Entry 2Q8A (X-ray diffraction, 2.40 A resolution); this record covers chains L and H of the 3 polymer chains in the assembly.

[Chain L]
Name: 1F9 light chain
Organism: Mus musculus
Chain sequence (214 residues; numbered 1 to 214; the number before each row is that of its first residue):
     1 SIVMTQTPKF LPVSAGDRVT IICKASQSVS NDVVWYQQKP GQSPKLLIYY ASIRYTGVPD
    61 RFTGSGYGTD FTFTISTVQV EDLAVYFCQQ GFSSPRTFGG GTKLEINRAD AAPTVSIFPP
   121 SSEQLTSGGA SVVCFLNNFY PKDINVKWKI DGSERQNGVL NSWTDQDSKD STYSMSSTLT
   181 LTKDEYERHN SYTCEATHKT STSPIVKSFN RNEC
Cystine bridges: Cys23-Cys88, Cys134-Cys194

[Chain H]
Name: 1F9 heavy chain
Organism: Mus musculus
Chain sequence (210 residues; row label = number of the first residue in the row):
     1 EVQLQQSGAE LLKPGASVKL SCIVSGFKIK DTSMHWVKQR PEQGLEWIGR IDPANDNSEY
    61 DPKFQGKATI TADTSSNTAY LQLSSLTSED TAVYYCTLSH FWGQGTTLTV SSAKTTPPSV
   121 YPLAPGCGDT TGSSVTLGCL VKGYFPESVT VTWNSGSLSS SVHTFPALLQ SGLYTMSSSV
   181 TVPSSTWPSQ TVTCSVAHPA SSTTVDKKLE
Unresolved in the structure: 128-131, 155-159, 209-210
Cystine bridges: Cys22-Cys96, Cys139-Cys194

[How chain L and chain H interact]
Inter-chain disulfides: Cys214(L)-Cys127(H)
Residue-residue contacts (65; chain L residue first):
  Tyr36(L) - His100(H)
  Tyr36(L) - Trp102(H)  hydrogen bond
  Gln38(L) - Gln39(H)  hydrogen bond
  Gln38(L) - Tyr95(H)  hydrogen bond
  Gln42(L) - Tyr95(H)
  Ser43(L) - Tyr95(H)
  Ser43(L) - Gly103(H)  hydrogen bond (side chain-backbone)
  Ser43(L) - Gln104(H)
  Pro44(L) - Leu45(H)  hydrophobic
  Pro44(L) - Tyr95(H)
  Pro44(L) - Trp102(H)
  Leu46(L) - His100(H)
  Tyr55(L) - His100(H)  hydrogen bond
  Tyr55(L) - Phe101(H)
  Phe87(L) - Gly44(H)
  Phe87(L) - Leu45(H)  hydrophobic
  Gln89(L) - Trp47(H)
  Ser94(L) - Trp47(H)
  Ser94(L) - Glu59(H)  hydrogen bond
  Pro95(L) - Trp47(H)  hydrophobic
  Pro95(L) - Asp61(H)
  Arg96(L) - His35(H)
  Arg96(L) - Trp47(H)
  Arg96(L) - Arg50(H)
  Arg96(L) - Glu59(H)  salt bridge
  Phe98(L) - Val37(H)  hydrophobic
  Phe98(L) - Leu45(H)
  Phe98(L) - Trp47(H)
  Phe98(L) - Trp102(H)  hydrophobic
  Ser116(L) - Thr136(H)
  Phe118(L) - Leu123(H)
  Phe118(L) - Ala124(H)
  Phe118(L) - Pro125(H)
  Phe118(L) - Thr136(H)
  Pro119(L) - Ala124(H)
  Pro119(L) - Pro125(H)
  Ser121(L) - Tyr121(H)
  Ser121(L) - Pro122(H)
  Glu123(L) - Tyr121(H)
  Gln124(L) - Tyr121(H)
  Ser131(L) - Leu140(H)
  Val133(L) - Leu123(H)  hydrophobic
  Phe135(L) - Leu123(H)  hydrophobic
  Phe135(L) - Thr136(H)
  Phe135(L) - Phe165(H)  hydrophobic
  Phe135(L) - Ser177(H)
  Phe135(L) - Ser179(H)
  Asn137(L) - His163(H)
  Asn137(L) - Phe165(H)
  Asn137(L) - Ser179(H)  hydrogen bond
  Asn138(L) - His163(H)
  Leu160(L) - Leu168(H)  hydrophobic
  Asn161(L) - Leu168(H)
  Ser162(L) - Phe165(H)
  Ser162(L) - Pro166(H)  hydrogen bond (side chain-backbone)
  Trp163(L) - Pro166(H)
  Thr164(L) - Thr164(H)
  Thr164(L) - Phe165(H)
  Ser174(L) - His163(H)  hydrogen bond
  Ser174(L) - Phe165(H)
  Met175(L) - Phe165(H)
  Ser176(L) - Phe165(H)
  Ser176(L) - Ser177(H)  hydrogen bond
  Glu213(L) - Cys127(H)  hydrogen bond (backbone-side chain)
  Cys214(L) - Cys127(H)  disulfide
Interface residues without a listed pair, chain L (38 interface residues in all): Ser1, Thr97, Ser127, Asp167
Interface residues without a listed pair, chain H (37 interface residues in all): Glu46, Pro62, Gly126, Leu137, Gly138, Gln170, Ser178

[Overview]
38 residues of chain L and 37 residues of chain H are in contact, with 1 disulfide bond, 11 hydrogen bonds and
1 salt bridge. Polar pairs include Arg96(L)-Glu59(H), Tyr36(L)-Trp102(H) and Gln38(L)-Gln39(H).
Here chain L is 1F9 light chain and chain H is 1F9 heavy chain, both from Mus musculus. Entry 2Q8A (Structure
of the malaria antigen AMA1 in complex with a growth-inhibitory antibody) was determined by X-ray diffraction
(same publication as 2Q8B).
